PDB entry 4ERD | X-ray diffraction, 2.59 A resolution | chains A and D of the 3 polymer chains in the assembly

== Chain A ==
Molecule: Telomerase associated protein p65
Organism: Tetrahymena thermophila
UniProtKB: Q6JXI6 (Q6JXI6_TETTH); numbering as in UniProt; present here: 375-412, 460-542
Chain sequence (129 residues; each row starts with the number of its first residue; note: 47 numbers in that range are skipped by the numbering (no residue carries them; nothing is unmodelled there)):
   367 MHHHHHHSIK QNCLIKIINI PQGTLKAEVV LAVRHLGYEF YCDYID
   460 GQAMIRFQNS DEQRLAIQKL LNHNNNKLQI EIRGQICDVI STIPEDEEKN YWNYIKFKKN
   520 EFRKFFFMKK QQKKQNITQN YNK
Unresolved in the structure: 367-377, 533-542
Modified positions: Mse367 (selenomethionine); Mse463 (selenomethionine; parent Met); Mse527 (selenomethionine; parent Met)
Differences from the reference sequence: expression tag (367-374)
What the authors report for this chain:
  - binding site for the 22-nt RNA strand (chain D): Tyr407, Asp409, Arg465, Gln467, Lys517, Phe521
  - binding site for the 22-nt RNA strand: Phe524, Phe525
  - conformationally variable residues (side-chain flip): Tyr407
  - mutagenesis - Y407A (374.5+/-26.6 nM), R465A (KD 638.6+/-46.8 nM): decreased binding to the 22-nt RNA strand (chain D)

== Chain D ==
Molecule: 22-nt RNA strand
Sequence (22 nucleotides; numbered 117 to 150; 12 numbers in that range are skipped by the numbering (no residue carries them; nothing is unmodelled there); the number before each row is that of its first residue):
   117 GGUCGACAUC UU
   141 CGGAUGGACC

== How chain A and chain D interact ==
Pairs across the interface (16; chain A residue first):
  Phe406(A) - A122(D)  base contact
  Tyr407(A) - G121(D)  stacking on the base
  Tyr407(A) - A122(D)  hydrogen bond to the phosphate
  Asp409(A) - G121(D)  hydrogen bond to the base
  Arg465(A) - G121(D)  hydrogen bond to the base
  Arg465(A) - A122(D)  hydrogen bond to the base
  Phe466(A) - A122(D)  base contact
  Gln467(A) - A122(D)  base contact
  Tyr513(A) - G121(D)  base contact
  Ile514(A) - G121(D)  base contact
  Lys517(A) - G121(D)  base contact
  Lys518(A) - G121(D)  phosphate contact
  Phe521(A) - C120(D)  base contact
  Phe521(A) - G121(D)  sugar contact
  Arg522(A) - C120(D)  salt bridge to the phosphate
  Arg522(A) - G121(D)  salt bridge to the phosphate
Other interface residues (no listed pair), chain A (13 interface residues in all): Glu405
Other interface residues (no listed pair), chain D (4 interface residues in all): C123

== In short ==
13 residues of chain A face 4 of chain D across their interface, with 4 hydrogen bonds, 2 salt bridges and 1
aromatic stacking contact. Polar pairs include Asp409(A)-G121(D), Arg465(A)-G121(D) and Arg465(A)-A122(D).
From the paper: a binding site for the 22-nt RNA strand (chain D) at Tyr407(A), Asp409(A) and Arg465(A) among
others; Y407A and R465A of chain A reduce binding to the 22-nt RNA strand (chain D).
Chain A is Telomerase associated protein p65 (Tetrahymena thermophila) and chain D is a 22-nt RNA strand; the
structure, Crystal structure of the C-terminal domain of Tetrahymena telomerase protein p65 in complex with
stem IV ..., was determined by X-ray diffraction (same publication as 4EYT).
